Entry 8JHI (electron microscopy, 3.20 A resolution); this record covers chains A and B of the 5 polymer chains in the assembly.

Chain A:
Protein: Guanine nucleotide-binding protein G(s) subunit alpha isoforms XLas
Source organism: Homo sapiens
UniProtKB: Q5JWF2 (GNAS1_HUMAN); the construct has insertions or renumbered stretches relative to UniProt, so the offset changes along the chain: 7-56 = UniProt 655-704; 193-195 = UniProt 705-707; 204-253 = UniProt 847-896; 264-394 = UniProt 907-1037
Chain sequence (248 residues; row label = number of the first residue in the row; note: 146 numbers in that range are skipped by the numbering (no residue carries them; nothing is unmodelled there)):
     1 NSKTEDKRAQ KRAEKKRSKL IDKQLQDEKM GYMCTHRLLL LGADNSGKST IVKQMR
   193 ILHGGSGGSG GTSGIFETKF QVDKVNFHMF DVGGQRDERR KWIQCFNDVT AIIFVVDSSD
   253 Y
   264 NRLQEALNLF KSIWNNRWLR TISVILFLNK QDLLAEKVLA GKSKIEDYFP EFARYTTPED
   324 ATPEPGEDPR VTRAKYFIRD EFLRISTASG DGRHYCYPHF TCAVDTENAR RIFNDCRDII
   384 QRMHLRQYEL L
Not modelled in the structure: 193-205
Construct notes: expression tag (1-6); engineered mutation Asp44 (Gly692 in Q5JWF2), Asn45 (Glu693 in Q5JWF2), Asp249 (Ala892 in Q5JWF2), Asp252 (Ser895 in Q5JWF2), Ala372 (Ile1015 in Q5JWF2), Ile375 (Val1018 in Q5JWF2); linker (196-203)
Swiss-Prot annotation at these positions:
  - region: Arg37 to Ala43, Ser46 to Thr50 (G1 motif), Phe219 to Arg228 (G3 motif), Ile288 to Asp295 (G4 motif), Thr364 to Thr369 (G5 motif)
  - binding site (GTP): Gly42, Ala43, Ser46 to Thr50, Asp223 to Gln227, Asn292 to Asp295, Ala366
  - binding site (Mg(2+)): Ser49, Thr204
  - modified residue: Ser352 (Phosphoserine)

Chain B:
Protein: Guanine nucleotide-binding protein G(I)/G(S)/G(T) subunit beta-1
Source organism: Homo sapiens
UniProtKB: P62873 (GBB1_HUMAN); residues 4-340 here = UniProt positions 4-340
Chain sequence (337 residues; numbered 4 to 340; the number before each row is that of its first residue):
     4 LDQLRQEAEQ LKNQIRDARK ACADATLSQI TNNIDPVGRI QMRTRRTLRG HLAKIYAMHW
    64 GTDSRLLVSA SQDGKLIIWD SYTTNKVHAI PLRSSWVMTC AYAPSGNYVA CGGLDNICSI
   124 YNLKTREGNV RVSRELAGHT GYLSCCRFLD DNQIVTSSGD TTCALWDIET GQQTTTFTGH
   184 TGDVMSLSLA PDTRLFVSGA CDASAKLWDV REGMCRQTFT GHESDINAIC FFPNGNAFAT
   244 GSDDATCRLF DLRADQELMT YSHDNIICGI TSVSFSKSGR LLLAGYDDFN CNVWDALKAD
   304 RAGVLAGHDN RVSCLGVTDD GMAVATGSWD SFLKIWN
Swiss-Prot annotation at these positions:
  - modified residue: His266 (Phosphohistidine)
  - natural variant: Leu30 (L30F: In MRD42; uncertain significance), Arg52 (R52G: In MRD42), Gly64 (G64V: In MRD42), Asp76 (D76E: In MRD42; D76G: In MRD42), Gly77 (G77S: In MRD42), Lys78 (K78R: In MRD42), Ile80 (I80N: In MRD42; I80T: In MRD42), His91 (H91R: In MRD42; uncertain significance), Ala92 (A92T: In MRD42), Pro94 (P94S: In MRD42), Leu95 (L95P: In MRD42), Arg96 (R96L: In MRD42), 5 further natural variant entries in UniProt

Chain A / chain B interface:
Contacting residue pairs (48; chain A residue first):
  Lys15(A) with Asn88(B)
  Arg17(A) with Val90(B), hydrogen bond (side chain-backbone); His91(B)
  Ser18(A) with Asn88(B); Lys89(B)
  Ile21(A) with Lys89(B); Ala92(B), hydrophobic
  Asp22(A) with Lys89(B), salt bridge
  Leu25(A) with Gly53(B); Ile80(B), hydrophobic; Lys89(B)
  Glu28(A) with Leu55(B)
  Lys29(A) with Leu55(B)
  Tyr32(A) with Ala56(B)
  Ile207(A) with Trp99(B)
  Phe222(A) with Trp99(B)
  Gly226(A) with Thr143(B)
  Gln227(A) with Leu117(B), hydrogen bond (side chain-backbone); Asn119(B); Gly144(B); Tyr145(B), hydrogen bond (side chain-backbone)
  Arg228(A) with Gly162(B), hydrogen bond (side chain-backbone); Asp163(B); Asp186(B), salt bridge
  Glu230(A) with Asp186(B)
  Arg232(A) with Cys204(B); Asp228(B), salt bridge
  Lys233(A) with Tyr145(B); Met188(B); Cys204(B); Asp228(B), salt bridge; Asn230(B), hydrogen bond; Asp246(B), salt bridge
  Trp234(A) with Leu117(B), hydrophobic
  Gln236(A) with Tyr59(B); Arg314(B), hydrogen bond; Trp332(B)
  Cys237(A) with Lys57(B); Tyr59(B); Trp99(B); Met101(B), hydrophobic
  Phe238(A) with Trp99(B), hydrophobic; Leu117(B), hydrophobic
  Asn239(A) with Trp332(B)
  Asp240(A) with Lys57(B), salt bridge; Trp99(B)
  Trp281(A) with Asp290(B); Arg314(B)
Also at the interface, not in a pair above, chain A (27 interface residues in all): Gly206, Val241, Arg280
Also at the interface, not in a pair above, chain B (36 interface residues in all): Gln75, Asp76, Lys78, Thr87, Thr184, Gly185, Phe292

In short:
27 residues of chain A and 36 residues of chain B are in contact, with 6 hydrogen bonds and 6 salt bridges.
Polar contacts include Asp22(A)-Lys89(B), Arg228(A)-Asp186(B) and Arg232(A)-Asp228(B). Curated annotation
(UniProt) lists 17 GTP-binding residues and Mg2+-binding residues Ser49(A) and Thr204(A) on chain A.
Chain A is Guanine nucleotide-binding protein G(s) subunit alpha isoforms XLas and chain B is Guanine
nucleotide-binding protein G(I)/G(S)/G(T) subunit beta-1, both from Homo sapiens; the structure, FZD3-Gs
complex, was determined by electron microscopy together with 8J9N and 8JHB from the same study.
